PDB entry 5H0V | X-ray diffraction, 1.58 A resolution | chains A and D of the 4 polymer chains in the assembly

Chain A (and D):
Name: Transthyretin
From: Homo sapiens
Notes: chain D of this document is another copy of the same molecule, construct and numbering; everything in this record applies to it too
Reference sequence: P02766 (TTHY_HUMAN); residues 11-127 here correspond to UniProt positions 31-147 (UniProt number = residue number + 20)
Amino-acid sequence (126 residues; each row starts with the number of its first residue):
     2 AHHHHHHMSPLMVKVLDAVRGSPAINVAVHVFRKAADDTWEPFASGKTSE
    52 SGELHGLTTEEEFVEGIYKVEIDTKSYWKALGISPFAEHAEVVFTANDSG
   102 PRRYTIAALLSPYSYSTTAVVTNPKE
Disordered / not traced: 2-8, 125-127 (chain D: 2-8, 126-127)
Construct notes: expression tag (2-10); engineered mutation Ala88 (His108 in P02766)
Swiss-Prot annotation at these positions:
  - binding site (L-thyroxine): Lys15, Glu54, Ser117
  - modified residue: Glu42 (4-carboxyglutamate), Ser52 (Phosphoserine)
  - glycosylation: Asn98 (N-linked (GlcNAc...) asparagine)

How chain A and chain D interact:
Pairs across the interface (15; chain A residue first):
  Ala19(A) - Ser112(D)  hydrogen bond (backbone-side chain)
  Ala19(A) - Tyr114(D)  hydrogen bond (backbone-backbone)
  Ala19(A) - Ser115(D)
  Val20(A) - Pro113(D)
  Val20(A) - Tyr114(D)
  Arg21(A) - Tyr114(D)
  Gly22(A) - Tyr114(D)
  Ser112(A) - Ala19(D)  hydrogen bond (side chain-backbone)
  Pro113(A) - Ala19(D)
  Pro113(A) - Val20(D)
  Tyr114(A) - Ala19(D)  hydrogen bond (backbone-backbone)
  Tyr114(A) - Val20(D)
  Tyr114(A) - Arg21(D)
  Tyr114(A) - Gly22(D)
  Ser115(A) - Leu110(D)
Also at the interface, not in a pair above, chain A (10 interface residues in all): Ser85, Leu110

In short:
The interface between chain A and chain D involves 10 residues on one side and 9 on the other; the contacts
include 4 hydrogen bonds. Polar contacts include Ala19(A)-Ser112(D) and Ala19(A)-Tyr114(D). Curated annotation
(UniProt) lists 3 L-thyroxine-binding residues on chain A.
Chain A and chain D are both Transthyretin (Homo sapiens); the structure, Crystal structure of H88A mutated
human transthyretin, was determined by X-ray diffraction together with 5H0W, 5H0X, 5H0Y and 5H0Z from the same
study.
